PDB entry 7YDM | electron microscopy, 2.89 A resolution | chains A and R of the 5 polymer chains in the assembly

# Chain A
Molecule: engineered mini-Gaq
Source organism: Homo sapiens
Sequence (362 residues; row label = number of the first residue in the row; note: 26 numbers in that range are skipped by the numbering (no residue carries them; nothing is unmodelled there)):
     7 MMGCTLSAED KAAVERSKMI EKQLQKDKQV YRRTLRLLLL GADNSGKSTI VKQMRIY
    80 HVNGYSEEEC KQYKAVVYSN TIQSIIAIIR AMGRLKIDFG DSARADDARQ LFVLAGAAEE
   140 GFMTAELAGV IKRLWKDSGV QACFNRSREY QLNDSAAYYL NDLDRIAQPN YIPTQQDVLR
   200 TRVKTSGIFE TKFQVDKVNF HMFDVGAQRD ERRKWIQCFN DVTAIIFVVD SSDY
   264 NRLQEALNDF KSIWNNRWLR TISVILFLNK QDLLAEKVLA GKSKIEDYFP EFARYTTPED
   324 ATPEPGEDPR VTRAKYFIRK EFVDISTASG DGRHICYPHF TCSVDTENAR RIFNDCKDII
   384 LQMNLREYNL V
Disordered / not traced: 7-12, 80-201

# Chain R
Molecule: Adhesion G protein-coupled receptor E5 subunit beta
Source organism: Homo sapiens
Reference sequence: P48960 (AGRE5_HUMAN); numbering as in UniProt (aligned over 531-835)
Sequence (307 residues; each row starts with the number of its first residue):
   530 MSSFAILMAH YDVEDWKLTL ITRVGLALSL FCLLLCILTF LLVRPIQGSR TTIHLHLCIC
   590 LFVGSTIFLA GIENEGGQVG LRCRLVAGLL HYCFLAAFCW MSLEGLELYF LVVRVFQGQG
   650 LSTRWLCLIG YGVPLLIVGV SAAIYSKGYG RPRYCWLDFE QGFLWSFLGP VTFIILCNAV
   710 IFVTTVWKLT QKFSEINPDM KKLKKARALT ITAIAQLFLL GCTWVFGLFI FDDRSLVLTY
   770 VFTILNCLQG AFLYLLHCLL NKKVREEYRK WACLVAGGSK YSEFTSTTSG TGHNQTRALR
   830 ASESGIL
Disordered / not traced: 530, 805-836
Sequence notes: initiating methionine (530); expression tag (836)
Cystine bridges: Cys612-Cys684
UniProt features mapped onto this chain:
  - modified residue: Ser815 (Phosphoserine), Thr816 (Phosphothreonine), Ser818 (Phosphoserine), Thr825 (Phosphothreonine), Ser831 (Phosphoserine), Ser833 (Phosphoserine)

# Chain A / chain R interface
Contacting residue pairs - 22 pairs, chain A then chain R:
  Arg38(A) with Gln646(R), hydrogen bond
  Arg39(A) with Gln648(R)
  Gly355(A) with Glu724(R)
  Ile358(A) with Glu724(R)
  Phe376(A) with Phe645(R), hydrophobic
  Lys380(A) with Val644(R); Phe645(R)
  Asp381(A) with Lys721(R), salt bridge
  Ile383(A) with Val644(R), hydrophobic; Phe645(R), hydrophobic
  Leu384(A) with Val644(R)
  Gln385(A) with Ile725(R)
  Asn387(A) with Leu640(R); Val644(R)
  Leu388(A) with Leu718(R), hydrophobic
  Tyr391(A) with Arg579(R)
  Asn392(A) with Asn790(R), hydrogen bond
  Leu393(A) with Leu718(R); Thr741(R); Gln745(R)
  Val394(A) with Ile725(R), hydrophobic; Thr741(R), hydrogen bond (backbone-side chain)
Other interface residues (no listed pair), chain A (21 interface residues in all): Leu41, Val217, Cys379, Arg389, Glu390
Other interface residues (no listed pair), chain R (18 interface residues in all): Leu637, Val641, Val642, Gly647, Lys792

# In short
The interface between chain A and chain R involves 21 residues on one side and 18 on the other; the contacts
include 3 hydrogen bonds and 1 salt bridge. Polar pairs include Asp381(A)-Lys721(R), Arg38(A)-Gln646(R) and
Asn392(A)-Asn790(R).
Here chain A is engineered mini-Gaq and chain R is Adhesion G protein-coupled receptor E5 subunit beta, both
from Homo sapiens. Entry 7YDM (Cryo-EM structure of CD97/Gq complex) was determined by electron microscopy
(same publication as 7YDH and 7YDP).
